PDB entry 1GDL | X-ray diffraction, 1.80 A resolution | chain A

Chain A:
Protein: Leghemoglobin (nitrogen monoxy)
Source organism: Lupinus luteus
UniProt: P02240 (LGB2_LUPLU); residues 1-153 here = UniProt positions 1-153
Chain sequence (153 residues; row label = number of the first residue in the row):
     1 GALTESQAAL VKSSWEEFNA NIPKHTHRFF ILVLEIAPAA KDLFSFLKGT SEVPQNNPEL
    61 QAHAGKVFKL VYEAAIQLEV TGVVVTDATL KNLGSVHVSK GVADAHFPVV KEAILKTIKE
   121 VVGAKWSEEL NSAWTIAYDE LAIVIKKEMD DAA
Sequence notes: conflict E79 (Gln in P02240), D150 (Asn in P02240)
Ion coordination: heme Fe: H97 (together with nitric oxide)
Small-molecule neighbours:
  - heme (HEM): L43, F44, S45, F46, H63, K66, V67, L70, V71, L93, V96, H97, K100, V102, H106, F107, V110, Y138, L141, A142, I145
  - nitric oxide (NO): F44, H63, V67, H97, V110

Overview:
Bound to chain A: heme and nitric oxide.
Chain A is Leghemoglobin (nitrogen monoxy) (Lupinus luteus); the structure, Crystal structure of ferric
complexes of the yellow lupin leghemoglobin with isoquinoline at 1.8 angstroms resolution ..., was determined
by X-ray diffraction, deposited together with 1GDI.
